PDB entry 7XPI | X-ray diffraction, 2.00 A resolution | chain A

[Chain A]
Protein: Apoptosis inducing factor mitochondria associated 2
Organism: Gallus gallus
UniProt: E1BR24 (E1BR24_CHICK); numbering as in UniProt (aligned over 12-373)
Sequence (371 residues; each row starts with the number of its first residue):
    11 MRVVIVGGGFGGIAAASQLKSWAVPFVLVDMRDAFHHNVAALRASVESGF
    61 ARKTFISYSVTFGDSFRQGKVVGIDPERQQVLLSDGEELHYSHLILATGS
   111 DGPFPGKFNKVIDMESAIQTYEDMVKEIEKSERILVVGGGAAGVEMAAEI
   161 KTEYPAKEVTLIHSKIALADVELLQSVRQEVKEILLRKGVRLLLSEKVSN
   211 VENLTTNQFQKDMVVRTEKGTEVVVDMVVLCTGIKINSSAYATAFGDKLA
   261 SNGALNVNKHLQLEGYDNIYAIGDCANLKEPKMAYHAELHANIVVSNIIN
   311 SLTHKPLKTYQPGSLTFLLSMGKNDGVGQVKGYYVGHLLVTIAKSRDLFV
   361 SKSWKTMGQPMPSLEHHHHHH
Unresolved in the structure: 374-381
Construct notes: initiating methionine (11); expression tag (374-381)
Residues lining bound ligands: FAD (flavin-adenine dinucleotide): Val-16, Gly-17, Gly-18, Gly-19, Phe-20, Gly-21, Gly-22, Val-39, Asp-40, Met-41, Arg-42, Asn-48, Val-49, Leu-52, Tyr-68, Gly-79, Lys-80, Val-81, Ala-107, Thr-108, Gly-109, Ser-110, Lys-117, Asn-119, Ala-151, Ala-152, Glu-155, Ile-244, Asn-247, Ser-249, Ala-250, Ile-282, Gly-283, Asp-284, Lys-292, Met-293, Ala-294, Tyr-295, Ala-297, Tyr-343, Leu-348, Lys-354, Phe-359
From the paper describing this entry:
  - binding site for flavin-adenine dinucleotide: Gly-17 to Gly-21, Asp-40 to Arg-42, Val-49, Ala-107 to Gly-109, Asn-247 to Ala-250, Gly-283 to Asp-284, Tyr-343
  - mutagenesis - R53A, K117A, K292A/M293A/Y295A: abolished catalytic activity
  - mutagenesis - Y343A, Y343F: decreased catalytic activity on NADH
  - specificity-determining residues: His-173 (proposed by the authors, not directly observed)
  - mutagenesis - E155A, L329S: decreased catalytic activity on CoQ
  - catalytic residues: Glu-155 (proposed by the authors, not directly observed)
  - mutagenesis - E155A: abolished catalytic activity on 6-hydroxy-FAD
  - mutagenesis - E155A, L329S: unchanged catalytic activity

[Overview]
Chain A binds flavin-adenine dinucleotide. The paper reports the catalytic residue Glu-155; R53A, K117A and
K292A/M293A/Y295A abolish catalytic activity; 7 substitutions were tested in all.
Chain A is Apoptosis inducing factor mitochondria associated 2 (Gallus gallus); the structure, Structure of a
oxidoreductase, was determined by X-ray diffraction.
